PDB entry 4BG1 | X-ray diffraction, 1.89 A resolution | chain A

== Chain A ==
Molecule: Gamma-butyrobetaine dioxygenase
Source organism: Homo sapiens
Notes: EC 1.14.11.1
Reference sequence: O75936 (BODG_HUMAN); numbering as in UniProt (aligned over 1-387)
Amino-acid sequence (387 residues; numbered 1 to 387; the number before each row is that of its first residue):
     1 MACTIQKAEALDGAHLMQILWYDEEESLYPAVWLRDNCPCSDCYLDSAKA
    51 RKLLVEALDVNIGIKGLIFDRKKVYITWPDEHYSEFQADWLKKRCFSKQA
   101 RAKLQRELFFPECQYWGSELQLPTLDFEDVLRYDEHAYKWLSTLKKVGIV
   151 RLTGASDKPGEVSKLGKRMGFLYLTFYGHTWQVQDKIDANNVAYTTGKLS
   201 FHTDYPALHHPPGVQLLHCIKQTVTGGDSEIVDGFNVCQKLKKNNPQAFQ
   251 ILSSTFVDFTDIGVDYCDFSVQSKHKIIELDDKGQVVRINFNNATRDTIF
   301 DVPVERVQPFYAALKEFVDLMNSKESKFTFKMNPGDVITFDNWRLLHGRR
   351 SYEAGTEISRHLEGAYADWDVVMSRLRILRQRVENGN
Unresolved in the structure: 386-387
Ion coordination: Zn2+ site 1: Cys3, Lys72, Asp89; Zn2+ site 2: Cys38, Cys40, Cys43, His82; Zn2+ site 3: His202, Asp204, His347 (together with N-oxalylglycine); Zn2+ site 4 near Cys267 (its only coordinating residue here)
Residues lining bound ligands:
  - hexane-1,6-diamine (16D): Ile68, Tyr75, Tyr83
  - 1-(3-carboxypropyl)-1-methylpyrrolidin-1-ium (IVL): Tyr177, Trp181, Val183, Asn191, Ala193, Tyr194, Thr203, Asp204, Tyr205, Pro206, Asn292, Thr295, Tyr366
  - N-oxalylglycine (OGA): Trp181, Val183, Ala193, Leu199, His202, Asp204, Gln215, Leu217, Ser229, His347, Arg349, Arg360, Leu362
Curated features (UniProtKB/Swiss-Prot):
  - binding site (Zn(2+)): Cys38, Cys40, Cys43, His82
  - binding site (Fe cation): His202, Asp204, His347
  - modified residue: Ser351 (Phosphoserine)

== Summary ==
Chain A binds N-oxalylglycine, 1-(3-carboxypropyl)-1-methylpyrrolidin-1-ium and hexane-1,6-diamine. Cys3,
Lys72 and Asp89 coordinate Zn2+ site 1. Cys38, Cys40, Cys43 and His82 coordinate Zn2+ site 2. From UniProt: 4
Zn2+-binding residues and 3 Fe cation-binding residues.
Chain A is Gamma-butyrobetaine dioxygenase (Homo sapiens); the structure, Three dimensional structure of human
gamma-butyrobetaine hydroxylase in complex with 1-(3-Carboxypropyl)-1-methylpyrrolidin-1-ium chloride, was
determined by X-ray diffraction, deposited together with 4BGK, 4BGM, 4BHF, 4BHI and 4C5W.
